Entry 5BQT (X-ray diffraction, 3.00 A resolution); this record covers chains A and D of the 4 polymer chains in the assembly.

== Chain A (and D) ==
Name: Putative HTH-type transcriptional regulator TrmBL2
From: Pyrococcus furiosus
Notes: chain D of this document is another copy of the same molecule, construct and numbering; everything in this record applies to it too
UniProtKB: Q8U3H1 (TMBL2_PYRFU); numbering as in UniProt (aligned over 2-263)
Chain sequence (262 residues; row label = number of the first residue in the row):
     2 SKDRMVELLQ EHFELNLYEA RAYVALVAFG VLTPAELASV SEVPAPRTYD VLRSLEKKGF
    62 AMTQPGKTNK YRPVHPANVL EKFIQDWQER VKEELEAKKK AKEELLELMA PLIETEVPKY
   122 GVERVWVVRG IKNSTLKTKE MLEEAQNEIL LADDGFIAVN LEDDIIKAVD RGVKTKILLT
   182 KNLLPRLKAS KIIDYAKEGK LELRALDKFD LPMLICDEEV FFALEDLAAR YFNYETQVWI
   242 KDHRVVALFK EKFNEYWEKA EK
Not modelled in the structure: 263 (chain D: fully traced)
UniProt features mapped onto this chain:
  - DNA-binding region: Leu-33 to Arg-54 (H-T-H motif)

== How chain A and chain D interact ==
Pairs across the interface (52; chain A residue first):
  Asp-51(A) / Ala-46(D)
  Arg-54(A) / Ala-36(D)
  Arg-54(A) / Ala-39(D)
  Arg-54(A) / Ser-40(D)
  Arg-54(A) / Ala-46(D)
  Lys-58(A) / Ser-40(D)
  Lys-58(A) / Val-41(D)  hydrogen bond (side chain-backbone)
  Lys-58(A) / Ser-42(D)
  Lys-58(A) / Glu-43(D)  salt bridge
  Pro-112(A) / Tyr-232(D)
  Leu-113(A) / Ala-229(D)  hydrophobic
  Leu-113(A) / Tyr-232(D)  hydrophobic
  Thr-116(A) / Leu-228(D)  hydrogen bond (side chain-backbone)
  Pro-119(A) / Asp-227(D)
  Val-123(A) / Tyr-235(D)  hydrophobic
  Glu-124(A) / Arg-130(D)  salt bridge
  Arg-125(A) / Asp-227(D)  salt bridge
  Val-126(A) / Val-128(D)  hydrophobic
  Val-126(A) / Leu-225(D)  hydrophobic
  Val-126(A) / Thr-237(D)
  Val-126(A) / Val-239(D)  hydrophobic
  Val-128(A) / Val-126(D)  hydrophobic
  Arg-130(A) / Glu-124(D)  salt bridge
  Asp-211(A) / Arg-245(D)  hydrogen bond (backbone-side chain)
  Leu-212(A) / Arg-245(D)
  Leu-212(A) / Leu-249(D)  hydrophobic
  Pro-213(A) / Arg-245(D)
  Phe-223(A) / Val-246(D)  hydrophobic
  Ala-224(A) / Arg-245(D)  hydrogen bond (backbone-side chain)
  Leu-225(A) / Arg-125(D)
  Leu-225(A) / Ile-241(D)  hydrophobic
  Leu-225(A) / Asp-243(D)
  Leu-225(A) / Arg-245(D)
  Glu-226(A) / Arg-125(D)  hydrogen bond (backbone-side chain)
  Glu-226(A) / Asp-243(D)
  Glu-226(A) / Arg-245(D)
  Asp-227(A) / Arg-125(D)
  Ile-241(A) / Phe-223(D)  hydrophobic
  Asp-243(A) / Leu-225(D)
  Arg-245(A) / Asp-211(D)  hydrogen bond (side chain-backbone)
  Arg-245(A) / Leu-225(D)
  Arg-245(A) / Glu-226(D)  hydrogen bond (side chain-backbone)
  Val-246(A) / Phe-223(D)  hydrophobic
  Val-246(A) / Leu-225(D)  hydrophobic
  Leu-249(A) / Leu-212(D)  hydrophobic
  Leu-249(A) / Leu-249(D)
  Leu-249(A) / Phe-250(D)  hydrophobic
  Leu-249(A) / Lys-253(D)
  Phe-250(A) / Leu-249(D)  hydrophobic
  Glu-252(A) / Lys-253(D)  salt bridge
  Lys-253(A) / Leu-249(D)
  Lys-253(A) / Glu-252(D)  salt bridge
Interface residues without a listed pair, chain A (30 interface residues in all): Val-239

== Overview ==
The interface between chain A and chain D involves 30 residues on one side and 32 on the other, with 7
hydrogen bonds and 6 salt bridges. Polar pairs include Lys-58(A)/Glu-43(D), Glu-124(A)/Arg-130(D) and
Arg-125(A)/Asp-227(D).
Both chains are Putative HTH-type transcriptional regulator TrmBL2 (Pyrococcus furiosus). Entry 5BQT
(Structure of TrmBL2, an archaeal chromatin protein, shows a novel mode of DNA binding) was determined by
X-ray diffraction, deposited together with 5BOX, 5BPD and 5BPI.
